PDB entry 8I9Y | electron microscopy, 3.10 A resolution | chains C1 and Lg of the 59 polymer chains in the assembly

Chain C1:
Molecule: 3341-nt RNA strand
Source organism: Chaetomium thermophilum
Sequence (3341 nucleotides; row label = number of the first residue in the row):
     1 GGUUGACCUC GGAUCAGGUA GGAGGACCCG CUGAACUUAA GCAUAUCAAU AAGCGGAGGA
    61 AAAGAAACCA ACAGGGAUUG CCCUAGUAAC GGCGAGUGAA GCGGCAACAG CUCAAAUUUG
   121 AAAGCUGGCU UCGGCCCGCG UUGUAAUUUG GAGAGGAUGC UUUGGGCGAG GCUCCUUCUG
   181 AGUUCCCUGG AACGGGACGC CACAGAGGGU GAGAGCCCCG UAUAGUUGGA AGCCAAGCCU
   241 GUGUAAAGCU CCUUCGACGA GUCGAGUAGU UUGGGAAUGC UGCUCAAAAU GGGAGGUAAA
   301 UUUCUUCUAA AGCUAAAUAC CGGCCAGAGA CCGAUAGCGC ACAAGUAGAG UGAUCGAAAG
   361 AUGAAAAGCA CUUUGAAAAG AGGGUUAAAU AGCACGUGAA AUUGUUGAAA GGGAAGCGCU
   421 UGUGACCAGA CUUGCGCCCG GCGGAUCAUC CGGUGUUCUC ACCGGUGCAC UCCGCCGGGC
   481 UCAGGCCAGC AUCGGUUCUG GCGGGGGGAU AAAGGCCCAG GGAAUGUGGC UCCUCCGGGA
   541 GUGUUAUAGC CCUGGGUGUA AUACCCUCGC CGGGACCGAG GACCGCGCUC UGCAAGGAUG
   601 CUGGCGUAAU GGUCACCAGC GACCCGUCUU GAAACACGGA CCAAGGAGUC AAGGUUUUGC
   661 GCGAGUGUUU GGGUGUAAAA CCCGCACGCG UAAUGAAAGU GAACGUAGGU GAGAGCUUCG
   721 GCGCAUCAUC GACCGAUCCU GAUGUAUUCG GAUGGAUUUG AGUAGGAGCG UUAAGCCUUG
   781 GACCCGAAAG AUGGUGAACU AUGCUUGGAU AGGGUGAAGC CAGAGGAAAC UCUGGUGGAG
   841 GCUCGCAGCG GUUCUGACGU GCAAAUCGAU CGUCAAAUCU GAGCAUGGGG GCGAAAGACU
   901 AAUCGAACCA UCUAGUAGCU GGUUACCGCC GAAGUUUCCC UCAGGAUAGC AGUGUCGACC
   961 UUCAGUUUUA UGAGGUAAAG CGAAUGAUUA GGGACUCGGG GGCGAUUUUU AGCCUUCAUC
  1021 CAUUCUCAAA CUUUAAAUAU GUAAGAAGCC CUUGUUACUU AACUGAACGU GGGCAUUCGA
  1081 AUGUAUCGAC ACUAGUGGGC CAUUUUUGGU AAGCAGAACU GGCGAUGCGG GAUGAACCGA
  1141 ACGCGGGGUU AAGGUGCCGG AGUGGACGCU CAUCAGACAC CACAAAAGGC GUUAGUACAU
  1201 CUUGACAGCA GGACGGUGGC CAUGGAAGUC GGAAUCCGCU AAGGACUGUG UAACAACUCA
  1261 CCUGCCGAAU GUACUAGCCC UGAAAAUGGA UGGCGCUCAA GCGUCCCACC CAUACCCCGC
  1321 CCUCAGGGUA GAAACGAUGC CCUGAGGAGU AGGCGGCCGU GGAGGUCAGU GACGAAGCCU
  1381 AGGGCGUGAG CCCGGGUCGA ACGGCCUCUA GUGCAGAUCU UGGUGGUAGU AGCAAAUACU
  1441 UCAAUGAGAA CUUGAAGGAC CGAAGUGGGG AAAGGUUCCA UGUGAACAGC GGUUGGACAU
  1501 GGGUUAGUCG AUCCUAAGCC AUAGGGAAGU UCCGUUUCAA AGGGGCACUC GUGCCCCGUG
  1561 UGGCGAAAGG GAAGCCGGUU AAUAUUCCGG CACCUGGAUG UGGGUUUUGC GCGGCAACGC
  1621 AACUGAACGC GGAGACGACG GCGGGGGCCC CGGGCAGAGU UCUCUUUUCU UCUUAACGGU
  1681 CUAUCACCCU GGAAACAGUU UGUCUGGAGA UAGGGUUUAA UGGCCGGAAG AGCCCGACAC
  1741 UUCUGUCGGG UCCGGUGCGC UCUCGACGUC CCUUGAAAAU CCGCGGGAGG GAAUAAUUCU
  1801 CACGCCAGGU CGUACUCAUA ACCGCAGCAG GUCCCCAAGG UGAACAGCCU CUGGUUGAUA
  1861 GAACAAUGUA GAUAAGGGAA GUCGGCAAAA UAGAUCCGUA ACUUCGGGAA AAGGAUUGGC
  1921 UCUAAGGGUU GGGCACGUUG GGCUUUGGGC GGACGCCCUG GGAGCAGAGG GCCUCUAGCC
  1981 GGGCAACCGG CCGGCGGCCC UCAGCACCCG GGGUUGAAGC CCUUAGCAGG CUUCGGCCGU
  2041 CCGGCGUGCG GUUAACAACC AACUUAGAAC UGGUACGGAC AGGGGGAAUC UGACUGUCUA
  2101 AUUAAAACAU AGCAUUGCGA UGGCCAGAAA GUGGUGUUGA CGCAAUGUGA UUUCUGCCCA
  2161 GUGCUCUGAA UGUCAAAGUG AAGAAAUUCA ACCAAGCGCG GGUAAACGGC GGGAGUAACU
  2221 AUGACUCUCU UAAGGUAGCC AAAUGCCUCG UCAUCUAAUU AGUGACGCGC AUGAAUGGAU
  2281 UAACGAGAUU CCCACUGUCC CUAUCUACUA UCUAGCGAAA CCACAGCCAA GGGAACGGGC
  2341 UUGGCAAAAU CAGCGGGGAA AGAAGACCCU GUUGAGCUUG ACUCUAGUUU GACAUUGUGA
  2401 AAAGACAUAG GAGGUGUAGA AUAGGUGGGA GCUUCGGCGC CAGUGAAAUA CCACUACUCC
  2461 UAUUGUUUUU UUACUUAUUC AAUGAAGCGG GGCUGGACUU GCGUCCAACU UCUGGAGUUA
  2521 AGGUCCUUCG CGGGCCGACC CGGGUUGAAG ACAUUGUCAG GUGGGGAGUU UGGCUGGGGC
  2581 GGCACAUCUG UUAAACCAUA ACGCAGGUGU CCUAAGGGGG GCUCAUGGAG AACAGAAAUC
  2641 UCCAGUAGAA CAAAAGGGUA AAAGUCCCCU UGAUUUUGAU UUUCAGUGUG AAUACAAACC
  2701 AUGAAAGUGU GGCCUAUCGA UCCUUUAGUC CCUCGAAAUU UGAGGCUAGA GGUGCCAGAA
  2761 AAGUUACCAC AGGGAUAACU GGCUUGUGGC GGCCAAGCGU UCAUAGCGAC GUCGCUUUUU
  2821 GAUCCUUCGA UGUCGGCUCU UCCUAUCAUA CCGAAGCAGA AUUCGGUAAG CGUUGGAUUG
  2881 UUCACCCACU AAUAGGGAAC GUGAGCUGGG UUUAGACCGU CGUGAGACAG GUUAGUUUUA
  2941 CCCUACUGAU GAACUCGUCG CAAUGGUAAU UCAGCUUAGU ACGAGAGGAA CCGCUGAUUC
  3001 AGAUAAUUGG UUUUUGCGGU UGUCCGACCG GGCAGUGCCG CGAAGCUACC AUCUGCUGGA
  3061 UAAUGGCUGA ACGCCUCUAA GUCAGAAUCC AUGCCAGAAC GCGACGAUAC UACCCGCACG
  3121 UUGUAGACGU AUAAGAAUAG GCUCCGGCCU CGUAUCCUAG CAGGCGAUUC CUCCGCCGGC
  3181 CUCGAAGUGG CCGUCGGUAA UUCGCGUAUU GCAAUUUAGA CACGCGCGGG AUCAAAUCCU
  3241 UUGCAGACGA CUUAGAUGUG CGAAAGGGUC CUGUAAGCAG UAGAGUAGCC UUGUUGUUAC
  3301 GAUCUGCUGA GGGUAAGCCC UCCUUCGCCU AGAUUUCCCA G
Unresolved in the structure: 1-2, 693-706, 847-854, 865-867, 901-905, 987-1028, 1879-2294, 2485-2545, 2571-2721, 2753-2756, 2801-2804, 2822-2828, 2833, 2909-2914, 2937-2940, 3338-3341

Chain Lg:
Molecule: Ribosomal protein l34-like protein
Source organism: Chaetomium thermophilum
UniProtKB: G0SFN0 (G0SFN0_CHATD); residues 1-119 here = UniProt positions 1-119
Amino-acid sequence (119 residues; each row starts with the number of its first residue):
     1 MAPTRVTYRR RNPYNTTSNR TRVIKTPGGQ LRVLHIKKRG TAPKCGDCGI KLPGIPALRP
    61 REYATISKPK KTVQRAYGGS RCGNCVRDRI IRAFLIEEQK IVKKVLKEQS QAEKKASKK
Unresolved in the structure: 1-2

Interface between chain C1 and chain Lg:
Pairs across the interface - 132 pairs, chain C1 then chain Lg:
  G807(C1) with Thr-16(Lg), sugar contact
  G808(C1) with Asn-15(Lg), sugar contact
  A809(C1) with Asn-15(Lg), phosphate contact
  A1463(C1) with Thr-4(Lg), base contact; Arg-5(Lg), hydrogen bond to the base
  G1465(C1) with Arg-5(Lg), hydrogen bond to the base
  G1467(C1) with Arg-5(Lg), base contact
  G1468(C1) with Val-6(Lg), base contact; Thr-7(Lg), base contact
  G1469(C1) with Pro-13(Lg), base contact
  G1470(C1) with Arg-11(Lg), hydrogen bond to the phosphate; Pro-13(Lg), sugar contact; Tyr-14(Lg), hydrogen bond to the base
  A1471(C1) with Arg-11(Lg), salt bridge to the phosphate; Pro-13(Lg), sugar contact; Tyr-14(Lg), sugar contact
  C1509(C1) with Arg-10(Lg), salt bridge to the phosphate
  G1510(C1) with Arg-10(Lg), salt bridge to the phosphate
  A1568(C1) with Asn-12(Lg), sugar contact; Tyr-14(Lg), stacking on the base; Thr-16(Lg), phosphate contact
  G1569(C1) with Thr-16(Lg), phosphate contact; Ser-18(Lg), hydrogen bond to the phosphate
  G1570(C1) with Thr-17(Lg), phosphate contact; Ser-18(Lg), phosphate contact; Lys-38(Lg), salt bridge to the phosphate
  G1571(C1) with Lys-38(Lg), salt bridge to the phosphate; Arg-59(Lg), salt bridge to the phosphate
  A1572(C1) with Arg-61(Lg), salt bridge to the phosphate
  A1573(C1) with Lys-37(Lg), salt bridge to the phosphate
  C1575(C1) with Arg-10(Lg), salt bridge to the phosphate; Leu-34(Lg), phosphate contact
  C1576(C1) with Arg-9(Lg), salt bridge to the phosphate; Ile-24(Lg), phosphate contact; Thr-26(Lg), phosphate contact; Pro-27(Lg), sugar contact; Arg-32(Lg), salt bridge to the phosphate
  G1577(C1) with Thr-26(Lg), hydrogen bond to the phosphate; Gly-28(Lg), hydrogen bond to the phosphate; Arg-32(Lg), salt bridge to the phosphate
  U1585(C1) with Arg-9(Lg), hydrogen bond to the sugar; Arg-10(Lg), hydrogen bond to the base; His-35(Lg), base contact
  U1595(C1) with Arg-61(Lg), phosphate contact; Thr-65(Lg), phosphate contact
  G1596(C1) with Arg-61(Lg), salt bridge to the phosphate
  G1611(C1) with Gln-74(Lg), base contact
  C1612(C1) with Gln-74(Lg), base contact
  A1617(C1) with Pro-53(Lg), phosphate contact; Arg-75(Lg), salt bridge to the phosphate
  C1618(C1) with Pro-53(Lg), phosphate contact; Val-73(Lg), base contact; Gln-74(Lg), hydrogen bond to the base; Arg-75(Lg), salt bridge to the phosphate
  G1619(C1) with Gly-54(Lg), phosphate contact; Thr-72(Lg), phosphate contact; Gln-74(Lg), base contact
  C1620(C1) with Gln-74(Lg), base contact
  A1622(C1) with Ser-67(Lg), hydrogen bond to the phosphate; Pro-69(Lg), phosphate contact
  C1630(C1) with Arg-81(Lg), hydrogen bond to the sugar
  G1631(C1) with Gly-46(Lg), sugar contact; Arg-81(Lg), hydrogen bond to the sugar
  G1632(C1) with Pro-43(Lg), sugar contact; Lys-44(Lg), hydrogen bond to the sugar
  A1633(C1) with Thr-41(Lg), hydrogen bond to the phosphate; Lys-44(Lg), phosphate contact; Pro-60(Lg), base contact
  G1634(C1) with Thr-41(Lg), hydrogen bond to the phosphate; Arg-59(Lg), phosphate contact; Pro-60(Lg), sugar contact
  A1635(C1) with Lys-38(Lg), salt bridge to the phosphate
  C1648(C1) with Lys-25(Lg), phosphate contact
  U1673(C1) with Lys-25(Lg), hydrogen bond to the phosphate; Thr-26(Lg), sugar contact; Pro-27(Lg), base contact
  U1674(C1) with Lys-25(Lg), salt bridge to the phosphate; Pro-27(Lg), base contact
  A1675(C1) with Pro-27(Lg), sugar contact
  A1676(C1) with Arg-22(Lg), salt bridge to the phosphate; Leu-34(Lg), sugar contact
  C1685(C1) with Lys-51(Lg), hydrogen bond to the base
  A1686(C1) with Ile-50(Lg), sugar contact; Lys-51(Lg), sugar contact
  C1687(C1) with Asn-84(Lg), hydrogen bond to the phosphate
  C1688(C1) with Asn-84(Lg), phosphate contact
  U1717(C1) with Pro-53(Lg), sugar contact; Gly-54(Lg), hydrogen bond to the sugar
  U1718(C1) with Ile-55(Lg), sugar contact; Pro-56(Lg), phosphate contact; Ala-57(Lg), phosphate contact
  A1719(C1) with Ala-57(Lg), phosphate contact
  U1721(C1) with Arg-22(Lg), hydrogen bond to the sugar; Ile-36(Lg), base contact
  A1731(C1) with Pro-27(Lg), base contact
  G1732(C1) with Gly-28(Lg), hydrogen bond to the sugar
  C1764(C1) with Arg-39(Lg), hydrogen bond to the phosphate
  G1765(C1) with Arg-39(Lg), salt bridge to the phosphate
  U1780(C1) with Arg-61(Lg), sugar contact
  C1781(C1) with Pro-60(Lg), hydrogen bond to the sugar; Ala-64(Lg), phosphate contact
  C1782(C1) with Tyr-63(Lg), sugar contact; Ala-64(Lg), sugar contact; Lys-71(Lg), hydrogen bond to the phosphate
  G1783(C1) with Lys-68(Lg), salt bridge to the phosphate; Lys-71(Lg), salt bridge to the phosphate; Thr-72(Lg), phosphate contact; Gly-78(Lg), hydrogen bond to the sugar; Gly-79(Lg), sugar contact; Ser-80(Lg), sugar contact
  C1784(C1) with Lys-68(Lg), salt bridge to the phosphate; Thr-72(Lg), phosphate contact; Tyr-77(Lg), hydrogen bond to the phosphate; Gly-78(Lg), sugar contact; Ser-80(Lg), sugar contact
  G1785(C1) with Ala-76(Lg), phosphate contact; Tyr-77(Lg), sugar contact
  U1800(C1) with Ser-67(Lg), sugar contact; Lys-68(Lg), hydrogen bond to the base; Lys-71(Lg), base contact
  C1801(C1) with Ser-67(Lg), sugar contact
  U1813(C1) with Arg-11(Lg), phosphate contact
  A1814(C1) with Arg-11(Lg), salt bridge to the phosphate
  C1833(C1) with Tyr-14(Lg), hydrogen bond to the base
  C1834(C1) with Pro-13(Lg), hydrogen bond to the sugar; Tyr-14(Lg), sugar contact
  C1835(C1) with Tyr-8(Lg), sugar contact; Pro-13(Lg), sugar contact
  C1836(C1) with Arg-5(Lg), base contact; Val-6(Lg), sugar contact
  A1837(C1) with Arg-5(Lg), base contact
  U1852(C1) with Arg-5(Lg), base contact
Interface residues without a listed pair, chain C1 (74 interface residues in all): C1623, A1729, C1762, U1763
Interface residues without a listed pair, chain Lg (66 interface residues in all): Arg-20, Thr-21, Ala-42, Cys-45, Leu-58, Gly-83

Overview:
Chain C1 and chain Lg form an interface of 74 and 66 residues respectively, with 30 hydrogen bonds, 23 salt
bridges and 1 aromatic stacking contact. Polar contacts include A1463(C1)/Arg-5(Lg), G1465(C1)/Arg-5(Lg) and
G1470(C1)/Tyr-14(Lg).
Chain C1 is a 3341-nt RNA strand and chain Lg is Ribosomal protein l34-like protein, both from Chaetomium
thermophilum; the structure, Cryo-EM structure of a Chaetomium thermophilum pre-60S ribosomal subunit -
Ytm1-2, was determined by electron microscopy, deposited together with 8I9P, 8I9T, 8I9V, 8I9W, 8I9X, 8I9Z and
8IA0.
